4LMJ - chains C and D of the 5 polymer chains in the assembly; structure by X-ray diffraction, 3.44 A resolution.

== Chain C (and D) ==
Molecule: Proton-gated ion channel
Organism: Gloeobacter violaceus
Notes: chain D of this document is another copy of the same molecule, construct and numbering; everything in this record applies to it too
UniProt: Q7NDN8 (GLIC_GLOVI); residues 1-316 here correspond to UniProt positions 44-359 (UniProt number = residue number + 43)
Amino-acid sequence (318 residues; numbered -1 to 316; the number before each row is that of its first residue; numbers below 1 keep their minus sign (Gly-1 is residue -1)):
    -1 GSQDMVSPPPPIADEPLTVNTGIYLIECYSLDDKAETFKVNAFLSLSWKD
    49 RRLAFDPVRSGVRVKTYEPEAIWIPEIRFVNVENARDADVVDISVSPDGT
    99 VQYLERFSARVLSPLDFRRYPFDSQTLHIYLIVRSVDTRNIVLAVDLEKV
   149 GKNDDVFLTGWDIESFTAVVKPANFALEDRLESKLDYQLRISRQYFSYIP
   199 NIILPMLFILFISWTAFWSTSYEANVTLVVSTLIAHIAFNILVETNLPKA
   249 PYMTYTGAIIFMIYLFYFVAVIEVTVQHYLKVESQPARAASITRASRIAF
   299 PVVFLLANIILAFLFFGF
Disordered / not traced: -1 to 6
Sequence notes: expression tag (-1 to 0); engineered mutation Ala248 (Thr291 in Q7NDN8)

== Interface between chain C and chain D ==
Residue-residue contacts (77; chain C residue first):
  Glu34(C) with Thr157(D), hydrogen bond
  Glu74(C) with Val89(D)
  Arg76(C) with Asp87(D); Val89(D); Arg104(D)
  Phe77(C) with Arg104(D), hydrogen bond (backbone-side chain)
  Val78(C) with Ile24(D), hydrophobic; Arg104(D), hydrogen bond (backbone-side chain)
  Val80(C) with Asn39(D), hydrogen bond (backbone-side chain)
  Glu81(C) with Tyr27(D)
  Arg84(C) with Asp85(D), salt bridge
  Leu110(C) with Tyr27(D), hydrophobic
  Pro112(C) with Phe155(D), hydrophobic
  Arg132(C) with Val89(D); Leu102(D)
  Leu175(C) with Tyr22(D); Phe41(D), hydrophobic
  Glu176(C) with Tyr22(D); Ser43(D); Leu102(D); Glu146(D)
  Arg178(C) with Asp90(D), salt bridge; Ser92(D)
  Glu180(C) with Phe41(D)
  Tyr220(C) with Thr213(D); Ser217(D); Ala222(D), hydrophobic; Leu226(D)
  Glu221(C) with Ser219(D); Glu221(D); Ala222(D), hydrogen bond (side chain-backbone); Thr225(D)
  Val224(C) with Leu226(D), hydrophobic
  Thr225(C) with Thr225(D)
  Val228(C) with Leu226(D), hydrophobic; Ser229(D); Thr230(D)
  Leu231(C) with Ile210(D), hydrophobic
  Ile232(C) with Ser229(D); Ile232(D), hydrophobic; Ala233(D), hydrophobic
  Ile235(C) with Ala233(D); Ala236(D); Phe237(D)
  Asn238(C) with Leu240(D)
  Ile239(C) with Ala236(D); Ile239(D), hydrophobic; Leu240(D), hydrophobic
  Glu242(C) with Ile239(D); Leu240(D); Thr243(D)
  Lys247(C) with Thr243(D); Asn244(D)
  Ala248(C) with Ser195(D)
  Pro249(C) with Thr157(D); Gly158(D); Gln192(D); Ser195(D), hydrogen bond (backbone-side chain)
  Tyr250(C) with Gln192(D), hydrogen bond; Ser195(D)
  Met251(C) with Phe194(D), hydrophobic; Pro198(D), hydrophobic
  Phe259(C) with Pro198(D); Leu202(D), hydrophobic
  Tyr262(C) with Pro203(D), hydrophobic; Phe237(D); Leu240(D)
  Leu263(C) with Phe206(D), hydrophobic
  Phe266(C) with Phe206(D); Phe209(D), hydrophobic; Ile210(D), hydrophobic
  Val269(C) with Ile210(D), hydrophobic; Thr213(D)
  Thr273(C) with Thr213(D), hydrogen bond
  Tyr277(C) with Trp216(D); Arg292(D), hydrogen bond; Arg295(D)
Interface residues without a listed pair, chain C (43 interface residues in all): Asn79, Ile130, Lys182, Gly255, His276
Interface residues without a listed pair, chain D (53 interface residues in all): Glu25, Ser28, Lys37, Val88, Asp153, Asn199, Ile207

== Summary ==
43 residues of chain C face 53 of chain D across their interface, with 9 hydrogen bonds and 2 salt bridges.
Polar contacts include Arg84(C)-Asp85(D), Arg178(C)-Asp90(D) and Glu34(C)-Thr157(D).
Chain C and chain D are both Proton-gated ion channel (Gloeobacter violaceus); the structure, GLIC
Liganded-closed-channel Conformation, Mutant T25'A, was determined by X-ray diffraction together with 4LMK and
4LML from the same study.
